7LX3 - chains A and H of the 9 polymer chains in the assembly; structure by electron microscopy, 3.45 A resolution.

[Chain A]
Molecule: Env glycoprotein gp160
From: Human immunodeficiency virus 1
Chain sequence (658 residues; numbered -6 to 664 plus 37 insertion-coded residues; 50 numbers in that range are skipped by the numbering (no residue carries them; nothing is unmodelled there); the number before each row is that of its first residue; a row labelled like 184A-184G holds insertion residues (184A, then the next letters in order); numbers below 1 keep their minus sign (Met-6 is residue -6)):
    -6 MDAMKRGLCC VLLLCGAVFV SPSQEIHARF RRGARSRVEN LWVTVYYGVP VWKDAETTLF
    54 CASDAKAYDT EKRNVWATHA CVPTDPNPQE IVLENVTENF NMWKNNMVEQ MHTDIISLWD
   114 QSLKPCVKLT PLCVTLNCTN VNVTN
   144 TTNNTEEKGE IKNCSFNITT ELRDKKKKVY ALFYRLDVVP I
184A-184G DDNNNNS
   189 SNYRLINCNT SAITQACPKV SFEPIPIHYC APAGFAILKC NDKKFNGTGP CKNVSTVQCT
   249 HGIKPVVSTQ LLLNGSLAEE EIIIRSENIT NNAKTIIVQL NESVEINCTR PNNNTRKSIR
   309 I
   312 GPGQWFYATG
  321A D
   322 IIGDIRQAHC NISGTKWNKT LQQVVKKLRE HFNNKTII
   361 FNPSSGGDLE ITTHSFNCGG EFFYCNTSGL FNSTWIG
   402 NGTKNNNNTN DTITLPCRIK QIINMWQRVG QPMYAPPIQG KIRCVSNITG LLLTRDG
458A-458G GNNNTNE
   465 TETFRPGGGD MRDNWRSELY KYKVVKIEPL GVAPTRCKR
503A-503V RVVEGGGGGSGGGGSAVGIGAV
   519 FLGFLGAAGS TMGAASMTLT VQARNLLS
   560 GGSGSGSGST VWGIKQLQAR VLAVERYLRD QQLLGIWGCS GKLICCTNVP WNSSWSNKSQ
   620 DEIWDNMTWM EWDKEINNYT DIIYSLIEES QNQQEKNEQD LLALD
Unresolved in the structure: -6 to 31, 58-64, 144-152, 184A-184G, 402-411, 458A-458G, 503A-503V, 560-571, 653-664
Disulfide bonds: Cys54-Cys74, Cys119-Cys205, Cys126-Cys196, Cys131-Cys157, Cys218-Cys247, Cys228-Cys239, Cys296-Cys331, Cys378-Cys445, Cys385-Cys418, Cys501-Cys605, Cys598-Cys604
Covalent attachments: N-acetylglucosamine (NAG) linked to Asn88, Asn130, Asn160, Asn190, Asn197, Asn234, Asn241, Asn262, Asn276, Asn289, Asn295, Asn301, Asn339, Asn386, Asn392, Asn448, Asn611; glycan linked to Asn138, Asn332
From the paper describing this entry:
  - contacts within the chain: Lys46-Asp632, Lys617-Glu634

[Chain H]
Molecule: PGT122 Fab heavy chain
From: Homo sapiens
Notes: antibody fragment or engineered binder
Chain sequence (235 residues; row label = number of the first residue in the row; a row labelled like 82A-82C holds insertion residues (82A, then the next letters in order)):
     1 QVHLQESGPG LVKPSETLSL TCNVSGTLVR DNYWSWIRQP LGKQPEWIGY VHDSGDTNYN
    61 PSLKSRVHLS LDKSKNLVSL RL
82A-82C TGV
    83 TAADSAIYYC ATTKHGRR
100A-100R IYGVVAFKEWFTYFYMDV
   101 WGKGTSVTVS SASTKGPSVF PLAPSSKSTS GGTAALGCLV KDYFPEPVTV SWNSGALTSG
   161 VHTFPAVLQS SGLYSLSSVV TVPSSSLGTQ TYICNVNHKP SNTKVDKRVE PKSC
Unresolved in the structure: 111-214
Disulfide bonds: Cys22-Cys92

[Chain A / chain H interface]
Contacting residue pairs (8):
  Asp325(A) with Tyr100B(H)
  Arg327(A) with Gly100C(H); Val100D(H); Glu100I(H), salt bridge
  Gln328(A) with Glu100I(H), hydrogen bond (backbone-side chain)
  His330(A) with Phe100G(H)
  Thr415(A) with Phe100G(H)
  Pro417(A) with Phe100G(H), hydrophobic
Interface residues without a listed pair, chain A (7 interface residues in all): Ile326

[Overview]
7 residues of chain A face 5 of chain H across their interface; the contacts include 1 hydrogen bond and 1
salt bridge. Polar pairs include Arg327(A)-Glu100I(H) and Gln328(A)-Glu100I(H). Covalently linked
N-acetylglucosamine: at Asn88(A), Asn130(A), Asn160(A), Asn190(A), Asn197(A) and Asn234(A) and 11 more. From
the paper: contacts within the chain involving Lys46(A), Asp632(A) and Lys617(A) among others.
Chain A is Env glycoprotein gp160 (Human immunodeficiency virus 1) and chain H is PGT122 Fab heavy chain (Homo
sapiens); the structure, Cryo-EM structure of EDC-crosslinked ConSOSL.UFO.664 (ConS-EDC) in complex with bNAb
PGT122, was determined by electron microscopy, deposited together with 7LX2, 7LXM and 7LXN.
